Entry 9NQU (electron microscopy, 3.16 A resolution); this record covers chains A and I of the 11 polymer chains in the assembly.

Chain A:
Name: Histone H3.2
Organism: Homo sapiens
UniProt: Q71DI3 (H32_HUMAN); residues 1-135 here correspond to UniProt positions 2-136 (UniProt number = residue number + 1)
Amino-acid sequence (135 residues; each row starts with the number of its first residue):
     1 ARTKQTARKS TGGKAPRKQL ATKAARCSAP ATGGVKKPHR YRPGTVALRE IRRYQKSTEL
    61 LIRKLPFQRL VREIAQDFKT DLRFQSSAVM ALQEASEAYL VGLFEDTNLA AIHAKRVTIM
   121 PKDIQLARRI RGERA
Unresolved in the structure: 1-37, 135
Differences from the reference sequence: conflict Cys27 (Lys28 in Q71DI3), Ala110 (Cys111 in Q71DI3)
Curated features (UniProtKB/Swiss-Prot):
  - modified residue: Arg2 (Asymmetric dimethylarginine), Thr3 (Phosphothreonine), Lys4 (Allysine), Gln5 (5-glutamyl dopamine), Thr6 (Phosphothreonine), Arg8 (Citrulline), Lys9 (N6,N6,N6-trimethyllysine), Ser10 (ADP-ribosylserine), Thr11 (Phosphothreonine), Lys14 (N6-(2-hydroxyisobutyryl)lysine), Arg17 (Asymmetric dimethylarginine), Lys18 (N6-(2-hydroxyisobutyryl)lysine), Lys23 (N6-(2-hydroxyisobutyryl)lysine), Arg26 (Citrulline), Ser28 (ADP-ribosylserine), Lys36 (N6,N6,N6-trimethyllysine), Lys37 (N6-methyllysine), Tyr41 (Phosphotyrosine), Lys56 (N6,N6,N6-trimethyllysine), Ser57 (Phosphoserine) and 7 more in UniProt
  - lipidation: Lys18 (N6-decanoyllysine)

Chain I:
Molecule: 185-nt DNA strand
Organism: synthetic construct
Sequence (185 nucleotides; row label = number of the first residue in the row; numbers below 1 keep their minus sign (DA-92 is residue -92)):
   -92 ATCCCTATAC GCGGCCGCCC TGGAGAATCC CGGTGCCGAG GCCGCTCAAT TGGTCGTAGA
   -32 CAGCTCTAGC ACCGCTTAAA CGCACGTACG CGCTGTCCCC CGCGTTTTAA CCGCCAAGGG
    28 GATTACTCCC TAGTCTCCAG GCACGTGTCA GATATATACA TCCTGTGCAT GTATTGAACA
    88 GCGAT

Chain A / chain I interface:
Residue-residue contacts (23; chain A residue first):
  Arg40(A) - DC70(I)  sugar contact
  Tyr41(A) - DC69(I)  phosphate contact
  Tyr41(A) - DC70(I)  phosphate contact
  Arg42(A) - DA-5(I)  salt bridge to the phosphate
  Arg42(A) - DC70(I)  salt bridge to the phosphate
  Arg42(A) - DT71(I)  phosphate contact
  Pro43(A) - DA-5(I)  phosphate contact
  Thr45(A) - DC69(I)  sugar contact
  Thr45(A) - DC70(I)  hydrogen bond to the phosphate
  Arg63(A) - DA-13(I)  salt bridge to the phosphate
  Arg72(A) - DC-23(I)  salt bridge to the phosphate
  Arg83(A) - DG-24(I)  hydrogen bond to the sugar
  Arg83(A) - DC-23(I)  phosphate contact
  Phe84(A) - DG-24(I)  sugar contact
  Phe84(A) - DC-23(I)  hydrogen bond to the phosphate
  Gln85(A) - DG-24(I)  phosphate contact
  Ser86(A) - DG-24(I)  phosphate contact
  Arg116(A) - DG-3(I)  phosphate contact
  Arg116(A) - DC-2(I)  phosphate contact
  Val117(A) - DG-3(I)  hydrogen bond to the phosphate
  Thr118(A) - DG-3(I)  hydrogen bond to the phosphate
  Met120(A) - DG-3(I)  phosphate contact
  Met120(A) - DC-2(I)  phosphate contact
Also at the interface, not in a pair above, chain A (18 interface residues in all): His39, Leu82, Lys115
Also at the interface, not in a pair above, chain I (11 interface residues in all): DA-14, DC-4

In short:
18 residues of chain A face 11 of chain I across their interface; the contacts include 5 hydrogen bonds and 4
salt bridges. Polar pairs include Arg83(A)-DG-24(I), Thr45(A)-DC70(I) and Phe84(A)-DC-23(I).
Chain A is Histone H3.2 (Homo sapiens) and chain I is a 185-nt DNA strand (synthetic construct); the
structure, KDM6B-nucleosome structure stabilized by H3K27C-UNC8015 covalent conjugate, was determined by
electron microscopy.
